PDB entry 4CI0 | electron microscopy, 3.36 A resolution | chains A and C of the 3 polymer chains in the assembly

Chain A:
Molecule: F420-reducing hydrogenase, subunit alpha
From: Methanothermobacter marburgensis
Notes: EC 1.12.98.1
UniProt: D9PYF9 (D9PYF9_METTM); residues 1-386 here = UniProt positions 1-386
Chain sequence (386 residues; numbered 1 to 386; the number before each row is that of its first residue):
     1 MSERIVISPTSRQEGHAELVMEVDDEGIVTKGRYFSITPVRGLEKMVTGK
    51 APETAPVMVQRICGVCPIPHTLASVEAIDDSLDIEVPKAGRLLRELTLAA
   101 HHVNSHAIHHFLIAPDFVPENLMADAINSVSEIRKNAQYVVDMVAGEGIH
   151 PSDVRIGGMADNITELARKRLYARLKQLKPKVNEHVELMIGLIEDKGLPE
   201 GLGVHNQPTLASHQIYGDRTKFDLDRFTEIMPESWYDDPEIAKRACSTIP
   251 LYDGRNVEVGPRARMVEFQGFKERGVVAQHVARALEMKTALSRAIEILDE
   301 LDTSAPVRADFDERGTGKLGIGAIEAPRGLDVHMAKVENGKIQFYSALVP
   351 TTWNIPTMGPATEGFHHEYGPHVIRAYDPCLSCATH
Not modelled in the structure: 1
Metal / ion sites: Fe2+: E44, A347, H386; Ni2+: C63, C66, C380, C383; Fe ion: C66, C383

Chain C:
Molecule: F420-reducing hydrogenase, subunit beta
From: Methanothermobacter marburgensis
Notes: EC 1.12.98.1
UniProt: D9PYF6 (D9PYF6_METTM); numbering as in UniProt (aligned over 1-281)
Chain sequence (281 residues; row label = number of the first residue in the row):
     1 MVLGTYKEIVSARSTDREIQKLAQDGGIVTGLLAYALDEGIIEGAVVAGP
    51 GEEFWKPQPMVAMSSDELKAAAGTKYTFSPNVMMLKKAVRQYGIEKLGTV
   101 AIPCQTMGIRKMQTYPFGVRFLADKIKLLVGIYCMENFPYTSLQTFICEK
   151 LGVSMELVEKMDIGKGKFWVYTQDDVLTLPLKETHGYEQAGCKICKDYVA
   201 ELADVSTGSVGSPDGWSTVITRTDAGDSIFKQAVEAGLFETKPIEEVKPG
   251 LGLLEKLAAQKKEKAEKNIAARKEMGLPTPF
Not modelled in the structure: 1
Metal / ion sites: 4Fe-4S cluster Fe: C192, C195
Small-molecule neighbours:
  - FAD (flavin-adenine dinucleotide): A23, Q24, D25, G26, G27, I28, V29, T30, V47, A48, P57, A71, A72, G73, T74, K75, Y76, T77, F78, S79, N81, V100, I102, Q105, I132, Y133, C134, M135, E136, N137, Y198, T207, G208, S209, V210, S217
  - 4Fe-4S cluster (SF4): I102, P103, C104, C134, M135, E136, N137, Q189, C192, C195, K261
What the authors report for this chain:
  - 4Fe-4S cluster coordination: C134
  - binding site for flavin-adenine dinucleotide: A23 to T30, A71 to T77, A72 to N81, I132 to F138

Interface between chain A and chain C:
Residue-residue contacts (26):
  Q138(A) - R120(C)
  D142(A) - R90(C)
  M143(A) - R90(C)
  M143(A) - Q91(C)  hydrogen bond (backbone-side chain)
  M143(A) - G93(C)
  V144(A) - Q91(C)
  G146(A) - R90(C)
  G146(A) - Q91(C)
  E147(A) - R90(C)
  E147(A) - R120(C)  salt bridge
  G148(A) - R120(C)  hydrogen bond (backbone-side chain)
  I149(A) - R120(C)
  D153(A) - Q91(C)
  D161(A) - Q91(C)
  I163(A) - Q91(C)
  T164(A) - Q91(C)
  T164(A) - Y92(C)
  L166(A) - E43(C)
  L166(A) - G93(C)
  A167(A) - Q91(C)
  A167(A) - Y92(C)
  A167(A) - G93(C)
  R170(A) - E43(C)  salt bridge
  R170(A) - G93(C)  hydrogen bond (side chain-backbone)
  R170(A) - E95(C)
  R174(A) - E95(C)  salt bridge
Also at the interface, not in a pair above, chain C (10 interface residues in all): M63, K87, I94

Summary:
16 residues of chain A face 10 of chain C across their interface; the contacts include 3 hydrogen bonds and 3
salt bridges. Polar contacts include E147(A)-R120(C), R170(A)-E43(C) and R174(A)-E95(C). The paper reports a
binding site for flavin-adenine dinucleotide at A23(C), A71(C) and A72(C) among others; 4Fe-4S cluster
coordination by C134(C).
Chain A is F420-reducing hydrogenase, subunit alpha and chain C is F420-reducing hydrogenase, subunit beta,
both from Methanothermobacter marburgensis; the structure, Electron cryo-microscopy of F420-reducing NiFe
hydrogenase Frh, was determined by electron microscopy.
